4DGE - chains A and C; structure by X-ray diffraction, 2.20 A resolution.

== Chain A ==
Molecule: TRIMCyp
From: Macaca mulatta
Notes: EC 5.2.1.8; fragment: cyclophilin domain
Reference sequence: B0LJC8 (B0LJC8_MACMU); residues 1-165 here correspond to UniProt positions 304-468 (UniProt number = residue number + 303)
Sequence (165 residues; row label = number of the first residue in the row):
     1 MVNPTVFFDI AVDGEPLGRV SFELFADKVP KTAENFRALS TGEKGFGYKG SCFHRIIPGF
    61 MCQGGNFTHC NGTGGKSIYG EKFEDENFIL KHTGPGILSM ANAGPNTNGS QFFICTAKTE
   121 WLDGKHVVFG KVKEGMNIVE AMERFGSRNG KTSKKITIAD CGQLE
Unresolved in the structure: 1
Construct notes: engineered mutation Cys70 (His373 in B0LJC8)
Disulfides: Cys52-Cys70

== Chain C ==
Molecule: capsid protein
From: Human immunodeficiency virus 1
Notes: fragment: cyclophilin-binding domain
Reference sequence: Q72497 (Q72497_9HIV1); residues 1-145 here correspond to UniProt positions 133-277 (UniProt number = residue number + 132)
Sequence (146 residues; numbered 0 to 145; the number before each row is that of its first residue; numbering starts at 0):
     0 MPIVQNLQGQ MVHQAISPRT LNAWVKVVEE KAFSPEVIPM FSALSEGATP QDLNTMLNTV
    60 GGHQAAMQML KETINEEAAE WDRTHPPAMG PLPPGQIREP TGSDIAGTTS TLQEQIGWMT
   120 HNPPIPVGEI YKRWIILGLN KIVRMY
Unresolved in the structure: 0, 4-10, 144-145
Construct notes: initiating methionine (0); engineered mutation Thr83 (Leu215 in Q72497), Pro86 (Val218 in Q72497), Ala87 (His219 in Q72497), Met88 (Ala220 in Q72497), Leu91 (Ile223 in Q72497), Pro92 (Ala224 in Q72497), Ile96 (Met228 in Q72497), Thr100 (Arg232 in Q72497)

== How chain A and chain C interact ==
Contacting residue pairs - 27 pairs, chain A then chain C:
  Arg55(A) with Gly89(C); Pro90(C), hydrogen bond (side chain-backbone)
  Phe60(A) with Leu91(C)
  Gln63(A) with Met88(C), hydrogen bond (side chain-backbone); Gly89(C), hydrogen bond (side chain-backbone); Pro90(C)
  Gly72(A) with Ala87(C); Met88(C), hydrogen bond (backbone-backbone)
  Thr73(A) with Pro85(C); Pro86(C); Ala87(C)
  Ala101(A) with Met88(C); Gly89(C)
  Asn102(A) with Met88(C); Gly89(C), hydrogen bond (backbone-backbone); Arg97(C)
  Ala103(A) with Met88(C); Arg97(C)
  Thr107(A) with Met88(C)
  Gln111(A) with Met88(C)
  Phe113(A) with Pro90(C), hydrophobic
  Trp121(A) with Leu91(C), hydrogen bond (side chain-backbone); Pro92(C); Pro93(C)
  Leu122(A) with Pro90(C), hydrophobic; Leu91(C)
  His126(A) with Pro90(C)
Other interface residues (no listed pair), chain A (17 interface residues in all): Met61, Gly104, Gly109

== Summary ==
17 residues of chain A and 10 residues of chain C are in contact; the contacts include 6 hydrogen bonds. Polar
pairs include Arg55(A)-Pro90(C), Gln63(A)-Met88(C) and Gln63(A)-Gly89(C).
Here chain A is TRIMCyp (Macaca mulatta) and chain C is capsid protein (Human immunodeficiency virus 1). Entry
4DGE (TRIMCyp cyclophilin domain from Macaca mulatta: H70C mutant, HIV-1 CA(O-loop) complex) was determined by
X-ray diffraction (same publication as 4DGA, 4DGB, 4DGC and 4DGD).
